PDB entry 6SGU | electron microscopy, 3.27 A resolution | chains C and E of the 5 polymer chains in the assembly

[Chain C]
Name: Multidrug efflux pump subunit AcrB
From: Escherichia coli K12
Reference sequence: P31224 (ACRB_ECOLI); residue numbers follow UniProt; this construct covers 1-1049
Sequence (1049 residues; numbered 1 to 1049; the number before each row is that of its first residue):
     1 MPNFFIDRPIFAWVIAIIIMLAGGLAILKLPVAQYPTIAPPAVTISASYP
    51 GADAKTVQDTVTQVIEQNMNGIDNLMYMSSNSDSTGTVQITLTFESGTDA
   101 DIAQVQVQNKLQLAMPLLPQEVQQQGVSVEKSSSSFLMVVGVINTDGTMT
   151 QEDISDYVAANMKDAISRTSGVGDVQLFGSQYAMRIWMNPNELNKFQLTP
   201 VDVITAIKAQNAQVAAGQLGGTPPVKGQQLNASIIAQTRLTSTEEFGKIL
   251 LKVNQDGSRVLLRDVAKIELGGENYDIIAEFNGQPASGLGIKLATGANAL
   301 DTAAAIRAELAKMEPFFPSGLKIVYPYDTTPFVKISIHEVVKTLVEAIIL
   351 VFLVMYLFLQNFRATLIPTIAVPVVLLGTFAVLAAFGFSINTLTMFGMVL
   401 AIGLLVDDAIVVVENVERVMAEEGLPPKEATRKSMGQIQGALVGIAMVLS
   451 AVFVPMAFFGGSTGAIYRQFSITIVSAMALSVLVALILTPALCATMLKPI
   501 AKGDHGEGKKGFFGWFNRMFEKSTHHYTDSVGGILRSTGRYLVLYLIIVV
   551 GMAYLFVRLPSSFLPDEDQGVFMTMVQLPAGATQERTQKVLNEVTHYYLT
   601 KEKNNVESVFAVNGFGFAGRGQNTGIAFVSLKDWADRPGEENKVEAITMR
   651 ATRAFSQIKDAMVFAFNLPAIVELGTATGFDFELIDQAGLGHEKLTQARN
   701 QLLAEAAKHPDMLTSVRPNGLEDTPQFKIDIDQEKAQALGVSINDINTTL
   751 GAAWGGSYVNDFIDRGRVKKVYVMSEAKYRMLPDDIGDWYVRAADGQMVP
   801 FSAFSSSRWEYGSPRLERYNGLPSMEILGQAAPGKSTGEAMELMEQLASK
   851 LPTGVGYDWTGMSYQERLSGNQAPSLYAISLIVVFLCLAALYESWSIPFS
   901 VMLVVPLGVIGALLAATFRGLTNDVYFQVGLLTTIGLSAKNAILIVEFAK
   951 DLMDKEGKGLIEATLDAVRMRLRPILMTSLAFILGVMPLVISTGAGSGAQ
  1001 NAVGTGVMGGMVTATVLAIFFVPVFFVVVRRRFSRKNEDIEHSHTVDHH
Unresolved in the structure: 1034-1049

[Chain E]
Name: DARPin
From: synthetic construct
Notes: antibody fragment or engineered binder
Sequence (169 residues; row label = number of the first residue in the row):
     1 MRGSHHHHHHGSDLGKKLLEAARAGRDDEVRILMANGADVNAADVVGWTP
    51 LHLAAYWGHLEIVEVLLKNGADVNAYDTLGSTPLHLAAHFGHLEIVEVLL
   101 KNGADVNAKDDNGITPLHLAANRGHLEIVEVLLKYGADVNAQDKFGKTAF
   151 DISINNGNEDLAEILQKLN
Unresolved in the structure: 1-14, 167-169

[Interface between chain C and chain E]
Residue-residue contacts (8; chain C residue first):
  Gln229(C) with Val45(E)
  Leu230(C) with Val45(E), hydrophobic
  Lys248(C) with Asn155(E); Asn156(E), hydrogen bond
  Leu261(C) with Asn155(E)
  Arg263(C) with Ile154(E), hydrogen bond (side chain-backbone); Asn155(E), hydrogen bond (side chain-backbone); Gly157(E)
Other interface residues (no listed pair), chain C (6 interface residues in all): Arg259
Other interface residues (no listed pair), chain E (6 interface residues in all): Asp151

[Summary]
Chain C and chain E each contribute 6 residues to their interface; the contacts include 3 hydrogen bonds.
Polar contacts include Lys248(C)-Asn156(E), Arg263(C)-Ile154(E) and Arg263(C)-Asn155(E).
Here chain C is Multidrug efflux pump subunit AcrB (Escherichia coli K12) and chain E is DARPin (synthetic
construct). Entry 6SGU (Cryo-EM structure of Escherichia coli AcrB and DARPin in Saposin A-nanodisc) was
determined by electron microscopy, deposited together with 6SGR, 6SGS and 6SGT.
